Entry 4YLB (X-ray diffraction, 2.50 A resolution); this record covers chains A and D of the 4 polymer chains in the assembly.

[Chain A (and D)]
Name: Heat shock protein Hsp20
Source organism: Sulfolobus solfataricus (strain 98/2)
Notes: chain D of this document is another copy of the same molecule, construct and numbering; everything in this record applies to it too
UniProt: D0KNS6 (D0KNS6_SULS9); numbering as in UniProt (aligned over 1-124)
Sequence (128 residues; row label = number of the first residue in the row; numbers below 1 keep their minus sign (Gly-3 is residue -3)):
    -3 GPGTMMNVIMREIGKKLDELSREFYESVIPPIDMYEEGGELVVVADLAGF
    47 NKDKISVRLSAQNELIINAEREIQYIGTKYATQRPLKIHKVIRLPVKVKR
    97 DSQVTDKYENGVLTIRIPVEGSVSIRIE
Sequence notes: expression tag (-3 to 0); engineered mutation Asp102 (Ala in D0KNS6)
What the authors report for this chain:
  - conformationally variable residues (helix shift): Gly10 to Asp14, Leu16 to Ser17
  - contacts within the chain: Leu16-Phe20 (hydrophobic contact) (proposed by the authors, not directly observed)
  - mutagenesis - L16W, F20W: unchanged growth
  - mutagenesis - M2S (10-fold), L13W (20-fold): decreased growth
  - mutagenesis - L13S (10- fold): increased growth

[Interface between chain A and chain D]
Residue-residue contacts (14):
  Pro-2(A) with Leu13(D); Asp14(D)
  Gly-1(A) with Lys12(D); Leu13(D), hydrogen bond (backbone-backbone)
  Thr0(A) with Lys11(D); Leu13(D)
  Met1(A) with Ile5(D), hydrophobic; Glu8(D); Lys11(D), hydrogen bond (backbone-backbone); Phe20(D), hydrophobic
  Val4(A) with Leu13(D), hydrophobic
  Ile5(A) with Ile5(D), hydrophobic; Met6(D), hydrophobic; Ile9(D), hydrophobic
Interface residues without a listed pair, chain D (10 interface residues in all): Leu16

[In short]
6 residues of chain A and 10 residues of chain D are in contact; the contacts include 2 hydrogen bonds.
Main-chain hydrogen bonds include Gly-1(A)-Leu13(D) and Met1(A)-Lys11(D). The paper reports that M2S and L13W
of chain A reduce growth; conformational variability at Gly10(A) and Leu16(A); 5 substitutions were tested in
all.
Both chains are Heat shock protein Hsp20 (Sulfolobus solfataricus (strain 98/2)). Entry 4YLB (Crystal
Structure of A102D mutant of hsp14.1 from Sulfolobus solfatataricus P2) was determined by X-ray diffraction
(same publication as 4YL9 and 4YLC).
